PDB entry 6CP6 | electron microscopy, 3.60 A resolution | chains H and I of the 27 polymer chains in the assembly

# Chain H
Molecule: ATP synthase subunit delta, mitochondrial
From: Saccharomyces cerevisiae (strain ATCC 204508 / S288c)
UniProtKB: Q12165 (ATPD_YEAST); residues 1-138 here correspond to UniProt positions 23-160 (UniProt number = residue number + 22)
Chain sequence (138 residues; each row starts with the number of its first residue):
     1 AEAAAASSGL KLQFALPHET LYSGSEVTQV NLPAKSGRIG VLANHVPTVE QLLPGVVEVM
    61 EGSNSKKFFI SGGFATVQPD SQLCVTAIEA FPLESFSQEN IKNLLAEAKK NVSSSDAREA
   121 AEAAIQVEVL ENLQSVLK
Disordered / not traced: 1-6

# Chain I
Molecule: ATP synthase subunit epsilon, mitochondrial
From: Saccharomyces cerevisiae (strain ATCC 204508 / S288c)
UniProtKB: P21306 (ATP5E_YEAST); residues 1-61 here correspond to UniProt positions 2-62 (UniProt number = residue number + 1)
Chain sequence (61 residues; row label = number of the first residue in the row):
     1 SAWRKAGISY AAYLNVAAQA IRSSLKTELQ TASVLNRSQT DAFYTQYKNG TAASEPTPIT
    61 K
Disordered / not traced: 60-61
Curated features (UniProtKB/Swiss-Prot):
  - modified residue: Thr51 (Phosphothreonine)

# Interface between chain H and chain I
Residue-residue contacts (39; chain H residue first):
  His18(H) with Arg37(I)
  Gln51(H) with Tyr10(I)
  Leu52(H) with Tyr10(I), hydrogen bond (backbone-side chain)
  Ser71(H) with Leu14(I); Ala17(I)
  Gly72(H) with Leu14(I)
  Gly73(H) with Tyr10(I), hydrogen bond (backbone-side chain); Leu14(I)
  Phe74(H) with Tyr10(I), hydrophobic
  Ile88(H) with Leu14(I); Ala18(I), hydrophobic
  Glu89(H) with Ala18(I); Ile21(I)
  Ser95(H) with Lys26(I); Leu29(I)
  Phe96(H) with Ile21(I); Arg22(I); Ser24(I); Leu25(I); Lys26(I), hydrogen bond (backbone-backbone); Leu29(I)
  Gln98(H) with Leu25(I); Lys26(I); Thr27(I)
  Ile101(H) with Ser23(I); Ser24(I); Leu25(I)
  Lys102(H) with Ser24(I)
  Leu105(H) with Ser23(I)
  Arg118(H) with Gly7(I), hydrogen bond (side chain-backbone)
  Ala121(H) with Gly7(I)
  Glu122(H) with Val16(I)
  Ile125(H) with Trp3(I), hydrophobic; Tyr13(I), hydrophobic
  Gln126(H) with Val16(I)
  Glu128(H) with Ser1(I)
  Val129(H) with Ala20(I), hydrophobic
  Leu130(H) with Ser24(I)
  Leu133(H) with Ser24(I)
Also at the interface, not in a pair above, chain H (26 interface residues in all): Pro54, Ser97
Also at the interface, not in a pair above, chain I (21 interface residues in all): Ala6, Ile8

# Overview
The interface between chain H and chain I involves 26 residues on one side and 21 on the other, with 4
hydrogen bonds. Polar pairs include Leu52(H)-Tyr10(I), Gly73(H)-Tyr10(I) and Arg118(H)-Gly7(I).
Here chain H is ATP synthase subunit delta, mitochondrial and chain I is ATP synthase subunit epsilon,
mitochondrial, both from Saccharomyces cerevisiae (strain ATCC 204508 / S288c). Entry 6CP6 (Monomer yeast ATP
synthase (F1Fo) reconstituted in nanodisc) was determined by electron microscopy together with 6CP3, 6CP5 and
6CP7 from the same study.
